8X97 - chains A and B of the 3 polymer chains in the assembly; structure by electron microscopy, 2.98 A resolution.

== Chain A ==
Molecule: Capsid protein VP1
Organism: Enterovirus A71
UniProt: A0A075QAW4 (A0A075QAW4_HE71); residues 1-297 here correspond to UniProt positions 566-862 (UniProt number = residue number + 565)
Amino-acid sequence (297 residues; numbered 1 to 297; the number before each row is that of its first residue):
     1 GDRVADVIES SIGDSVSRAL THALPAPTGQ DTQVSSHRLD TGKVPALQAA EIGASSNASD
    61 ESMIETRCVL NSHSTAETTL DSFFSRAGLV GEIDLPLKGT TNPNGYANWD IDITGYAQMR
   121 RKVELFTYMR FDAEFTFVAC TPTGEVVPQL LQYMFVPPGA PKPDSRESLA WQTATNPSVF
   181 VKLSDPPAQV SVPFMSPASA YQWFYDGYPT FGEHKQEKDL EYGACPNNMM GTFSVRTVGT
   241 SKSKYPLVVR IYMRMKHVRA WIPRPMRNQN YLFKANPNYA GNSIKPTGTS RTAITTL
Not modelled in the structure: 1-73, 208-227

== Chain B ==
Molecule: Capsid protein VP2
Organism: Enterovirus A71
UniProt: A0A075QAW4 (A0A075QAW4_HE71); residues 1-254 here correspond to UniProt positions 70-323 (UniProt number = residue number + 69)
Amino-acid sequence (254 residues; numbered 1 to 254; the number before each row is that of its first residue):
     1 SPSAEACGYS DRVAQLTIGN STITTQEAAN IIVGYGEWPS YCSDSDATAV DKPTRPDVSV
    61 NRFYTLDTKL WEKSSKGWYW KFPDVLTETG VFGQNAQFHY LYRSGFCIHV QCNASKFHQG
   121 ALLVAVLPEY VIGTVAGGTG TEDSHPPYKQ TQPGADGFEL QHPYVLDAGI PISQLTVCPH
   181 QWINLRTNNC ATIIVPYINA LPFDSALNHC NFGLLVVPIS PLDYDQGATP VIPITITLAP
   241 MCSEFAGLRQ AVTQ
Not modelled in the structure: 1-29, 43-61, 135-153, 246-254

== Interface between chain A and chain B ==
Residue-residue contacts - 45 pairs, chain A then chain B:
  T127(A) - E129(B)
  Y128(A) - E129(B)  hydrogen bond
  Y128(A) - I198(B)
  A198(A) - L201(B)  hydrophobic
  S199(A) - A200(B)  hydrogen bond (backbone-backbone)
  Q202(A) - E129(B)
  F204(A) - E129(B)
  F204(A) - V131(B)  hydrophobic
  Y205(A) - E129(B)
  Y205(A) - V131(B)
  Y205(A) - H209(B)
  D206(A) - K81(B)  salt bridge
  D206(A) - E129(B)  hydrogen bond (backbone-side chain)
  D206(A) - Y130(B)
  D206(A) - H209(B)
  D206(A) - C210(B)  hydrogen bond (backbone-backbone)
  G207(A) - N208(B)
  I262(A) - Y35(B)
  I262(A) - I198(B)  hydrophobic
  R264(A) - P128(B)  hydrogen bond (side chain-backbone)
  R264(A) - E129(B)  hydrogen bond (side chain-backbone)
  P265(A) - I170(B)
  P265(A) - Q174(B)
  M266(A) - I170(B)
  M266(A) - P171(B)
  M266(A) - Q174(B)  hydrogen bond (backbone-side chain)
  R267(A) - A168(B)
  R267(A) - G169(B)
  N268(A) - G169(B)  hydrogen bond (backbone-backbone)
  N268(A) - P171(B)
  Q269(A) - V165(B)
  Q269(A) - G169(B)
  P277(A) - V131(B)  hydrophobic
  P277(A) - G133(B)
  P277(A) - A168(B)
  N278(A) - G133(B)
  Y279(A) - T134(B)  hydrogen bond (backbone-side chain)
  Y279(A) - H162(B)  hydrogen bond
  Y279(A) - V165(B)
  Y279(A) - D167(B)
  G281(A) - H162(B)
  I284(A) - H162(B)
  I284(A) - V165(B)  hydrophobic
  P286(A) - Y164(B)
  T287(A) - Y164(B)  hydrogen bond
Also at the interface, not in a pair above, chain A (26 interface residues in all): A200, P263, K285
Also at the interface, not in a pair above, chain B (28 interface residues in all): L127, I132, L175, V177, N199

== Overview ==
26 residues of chain A face 28 of chain B across their interface; the contacts include 11 hydrogen bonds and 1
salt bridge. Polar pairs include D206(A)-K81(B), Y128(A)-E129(B) and D206(A)-E129(B).
Chain A is Capsid protein VP1 and chain B is Capsid protein VP2, both from Enterovirus A71; the structure,
Cryo-EM structure of enterovirus A71 empty particle in complex with Fab h1A6.2, was determined by electron
microscopy (same publication as 8X95, 8X96, 8X98, 8X99, 8X9A, 8X9B, 8YTB and 8YTJ).
